PDB entry 6XN4 | electron microscopy, 3.35 A resolution | chains T and A of the 10 polymer chains in the assembly

# Chain T
Molecule: target RNA
Organism: Lactococcus lactis subsp. lactis
Sequence (30 nucleotides; row label = number of the first residue in the row):
     9 GUUGAAGCUUGGUUCAAAGAACGUAUCAAG

# Chain A
Name: CRISPR-associated protein Cas10
Organism: Lactococcus lactis subsp. lactis
UniProt: L0CEJ3 (L0CEJ3_LACLL); residue numbers follow UniProt; this construct covers 1-756
Chain sequence (756 residues; row label = number of the first residue in the row):
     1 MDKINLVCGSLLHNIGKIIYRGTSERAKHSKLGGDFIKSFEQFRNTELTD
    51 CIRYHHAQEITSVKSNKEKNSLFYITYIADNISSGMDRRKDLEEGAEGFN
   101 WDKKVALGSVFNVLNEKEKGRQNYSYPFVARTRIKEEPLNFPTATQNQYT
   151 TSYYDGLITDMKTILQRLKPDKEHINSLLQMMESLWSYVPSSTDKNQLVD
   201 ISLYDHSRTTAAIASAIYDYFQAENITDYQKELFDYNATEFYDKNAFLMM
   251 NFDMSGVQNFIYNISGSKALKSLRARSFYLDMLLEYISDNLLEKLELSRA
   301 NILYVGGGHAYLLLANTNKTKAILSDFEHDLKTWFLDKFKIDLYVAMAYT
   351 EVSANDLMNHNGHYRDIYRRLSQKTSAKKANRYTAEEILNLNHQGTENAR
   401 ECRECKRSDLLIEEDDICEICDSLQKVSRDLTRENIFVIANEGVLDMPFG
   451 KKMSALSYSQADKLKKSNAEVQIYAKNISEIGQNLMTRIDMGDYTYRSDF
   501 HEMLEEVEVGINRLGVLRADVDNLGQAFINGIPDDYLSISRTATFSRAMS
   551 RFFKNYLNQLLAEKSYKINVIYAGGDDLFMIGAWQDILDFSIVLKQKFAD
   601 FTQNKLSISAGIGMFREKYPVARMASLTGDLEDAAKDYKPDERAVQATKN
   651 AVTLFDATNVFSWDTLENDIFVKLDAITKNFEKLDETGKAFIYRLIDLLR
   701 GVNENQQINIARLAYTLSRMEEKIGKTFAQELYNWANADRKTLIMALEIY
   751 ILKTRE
Disordered / not traced: 131-136, 639-647
Sequence notes: conflict Asn-14 (Asp in L0CEJ3)
From the paper describing this entry:
  - catalytic residues: His-13, Asp-80, His-206 (by similarity / conservation)
  - catalytic residues: Tyr-693
  - mutagenesis - Y693A: decreased catalytic activity

# Interface between chain T and chain A
Residue-residue contacts (34):
  A24(T) / Tyr-715(A)  hydrogen bond to the phosphate
  A24(T) / Arg-719(A)  salt bridge to the phosphate
  A25(T) / Arg-694(A)  salt bridge to the phosphate
  A25(T) / Arg-719(A)  salt bridge to the phosphate
  A25(T) / Met-720(A)  phosphate contact
  A25(T) / Lys-723(A)  hydrogen bond to the sugar
  A26(T) / Arg-694(A)  salt bridge to the phosphate
  A26(T) / Met-720(A)  phosphate contact
  G27(T) / Glu-686(A)  phosphate contact
  A28(T) / Asp-685(A)  phosphate contact
  A28(T) / Gly-688(A)  phosphate contact
  A28(T) / Lys-689(A)  phosphate contact
  C30(T) / Tyr-693(A)  hydrogen bond to the phosphate
  C30(T) / Arg-755(A)  base contact
  G31(T) / Arg-755(A)  salt bridge to the phosphate
  U32(T) / Ile-511(A)  phosphate contact
  U32(T) / Arg-513(A)  salt bridge to the phosphate
  U32(T) / Glu-756(A)  phosphate contact
  A33(T) / Asn-512(A)  phosphate contact
  U34(T) / Lys-618(A)  sugar contact
  C35(T) / Lys-618(A)  salt bridge to the phosphate
  A36(T) / Ser-267(A)  phosphate contact
  A36(T) / Lys-618(A)  base contact
  A36(T) / Tyr-619(A)  hydrogen bond to the sugar
  A36(T) / Pro-620(A)  sugar contact
  A37(T) / Ser-267(A)  phosphate contact
  A37(T) / Ala-269(A)  phosphate contact
  A37(T) / Asp-499(A)  sugar contact
  A37(T) / Phe-500(A)  hydrogen bond to the sugar
  A37(T) / Val-621(A)  phosphate contact
  G38(T) / Lys-271(A)  phosphate contact
  G38(T) / Arg-429(A)  hydrogen bond to the phosphate
  G38(T) / Ser-498(A)  phosphate contact
  G38(T) / Asp-499(A)  sugar contact
Also at the interface, not in a pair above, chain T (16 interface residues in all): C23, A29
Also at the interface, not in a pair above, chain A (31 interface residues in all): Lys-268, Leu-270, Ala-690, Phe-691, Thr-716

# Summary
Chain T and chain A form an interface of 16 and 31 residues respectively; the contacts include 6 hydrogen
bonds and 7 salt bridges. Among the polar pairs are A25(T)/Lys-723(A), A36(T)/Tyr-619(A) and
A37(T)/Phe-500(A). The paper reports catalytic residues His-13(A), Asp-80(A) and His-206(A) among others;
Y693A of chain A reduces catalytic activity.
Chain T is target RNA and chain A is CRISPR-associated protein Cas10, both from Lactococcus lactis subsp.
lactis; the structure, Structure of the Lactococcus lactis Csm CTR_3:2 CRISPR-Cas Complex, was determined by
electron microscopy (same publication as 6XN3, 6XN5 and 6XN7).
